7TKR - chains A and O of the 27 polymer chains in the assembly; structure by electron microscopy, 6.50 A resolution (low resolution: residue-level contacts below are approximate; hydrogen-bond / salt-bridge calls are withheld).

# Chain A
Protein: ATP synthase subunit alpha
From: Saccharomyces cerevisiae
UniProtKB: P07251 (ATPA_YEAST); residues 1-510 here correspond to UniProt positions 36-545 (UniProt number = residue number + 35)
Sequence (510 residues; numbered 1 to 510; the number before each row is that of its first residue):
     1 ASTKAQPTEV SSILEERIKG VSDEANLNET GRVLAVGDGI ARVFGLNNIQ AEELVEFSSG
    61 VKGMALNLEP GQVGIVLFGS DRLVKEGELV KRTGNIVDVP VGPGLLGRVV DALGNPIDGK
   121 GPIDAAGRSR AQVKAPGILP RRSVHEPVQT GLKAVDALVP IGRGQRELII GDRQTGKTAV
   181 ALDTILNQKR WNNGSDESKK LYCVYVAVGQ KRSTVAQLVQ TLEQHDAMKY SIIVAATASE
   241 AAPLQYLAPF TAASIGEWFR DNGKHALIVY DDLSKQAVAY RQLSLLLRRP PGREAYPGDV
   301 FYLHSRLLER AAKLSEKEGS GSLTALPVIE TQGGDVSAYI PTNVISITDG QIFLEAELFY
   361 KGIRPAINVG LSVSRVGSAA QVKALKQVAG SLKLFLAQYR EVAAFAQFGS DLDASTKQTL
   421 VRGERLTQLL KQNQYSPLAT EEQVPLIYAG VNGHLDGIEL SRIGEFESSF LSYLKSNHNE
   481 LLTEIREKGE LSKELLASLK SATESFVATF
Not modelled in the structure: 1-8, 408-409, 510
Swiss-Prot annotation at these positions:
  - binding site (ATP): Gly-171 to Thr-178
  - site: Ser-372 (Required for activity)
  - modified residue (Phosphoserine): Ser-22, Ser-143

# Chain O
Protein: ATP synthase subunit 5
From: Saccharomyces cerevisiae
UniProtKB: P09457 (ATPO_YEAST); residues 1-195 here correspond to UniProt positions 18-212 (UniProt number = residue number + 17)
Sequence (195 residues; row label = number of the first residue in the row):
     1 ASKAAAPPPV RLFGVEGTYA TALYQAAAKN SSIDAAFQSL QKVESTVKKN PKLGHLLLNP
    61 ALSLKDRNSV IDAIVETHKN LDGYVVNLLK VLSENNRLGC FEKIASDFGV LNDAHNGLLK
   121 GTVTSAEPLD PKSFKRIEKA LSASKLVGQG KSLKLENVVK PEIKGGLIVE LGDKTVDLSI
   181 STKIQKLNKV LEDSI
Not modelled in the structure: 1-6, 194-195

# How chain A and chain O interact
Contacting residue pairs (6):
  Ala-25(A) with Asp-177(O)
  Leu-27(A) with Thr-175(O)
  Asn-28(A) with Lys-174(O); Thr-175(O)
  Glu-29(A) with Asp-173(O)
  Thr-30(A) with Asp-173(O)
Also at the interface, not in a pair above, chain O (5 interface residues in all): Val-176

# In short
The chain A/chain O interface involves 5 residues from each chain. From UniProt: 8 ATP-binding residues on
chain A.
Chain A is ATP synthase subunit alpha and chain O is ATP synthase subunit 5, both from Saccharomyces
cerevisiae; the structure, Yeast ATP synthase State 3catalytic(d) with 10 mM ATP backbone model, was
determined by electron microscopy together with 7TJS, 7TJT, 7TJU, 7TJV, 7TJW, 7TJX and 30 further entries from
the same study.
